PDB entry 7LXB | electron microscopy, 3.26 A resolution | chains A and B of the 16 polymer chains in the assembly

Chain A:
Name: Tubulin alpha-1B chain
Source organism: Homo sapiens
UniProtKB: P68363 (TBA1B_HUMAN); numbering as in UniProt (aligned over 1-451)
Chain sequence (451 residues; each row starts with the number of its first residue):
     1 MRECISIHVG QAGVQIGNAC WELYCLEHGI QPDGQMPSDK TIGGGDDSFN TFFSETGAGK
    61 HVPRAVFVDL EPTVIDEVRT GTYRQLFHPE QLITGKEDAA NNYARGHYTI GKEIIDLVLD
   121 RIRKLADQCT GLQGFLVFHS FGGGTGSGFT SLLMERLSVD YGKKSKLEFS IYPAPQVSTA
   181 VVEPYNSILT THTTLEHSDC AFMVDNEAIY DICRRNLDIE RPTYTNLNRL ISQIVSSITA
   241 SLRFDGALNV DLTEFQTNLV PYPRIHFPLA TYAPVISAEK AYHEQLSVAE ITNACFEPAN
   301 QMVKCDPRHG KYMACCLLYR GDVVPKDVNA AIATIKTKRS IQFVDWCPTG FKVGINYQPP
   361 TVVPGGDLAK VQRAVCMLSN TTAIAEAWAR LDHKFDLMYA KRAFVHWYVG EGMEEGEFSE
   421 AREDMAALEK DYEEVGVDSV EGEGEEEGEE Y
Unresolved in the structure: 437-451
Small-molecule neighbours:
  - GTP (guanosine-5'-triphosphate): Gly10, Gln11, Ala12, Gln15, Asp69, Glu71, Asp98, Ala100, Asn101, Gly142, Gly143, Gly144, Thr145, Gly146, Pro173, Val177, Thr179, Glu183, Asn206, Tyr224, Leu227
  - Cryptophycin 52 (YGY): Thr257, Asn258, Leu259, Pro261, Met313, Ala314, Trp346, Cys347, Pro348, Lys352
Curated features (UniProtKB/Swiss-Prot):
  - motif: Met1 to Cys4 (MREC motif)
  - active site: Glu254
  - binding site (GTP): Gly10, Gln11, Ala12, Gln15, Glu71, Ala99, Ser140, Gly143, Gly144, Thr145, Gly146, Thr179, Glu183, Asn206, Tyr224, Asn228, Leu252
  - binding site (Mg(2+)): Glu71
  - site: Tyr451 (Involved in polymerization)
  - modified residue: Lys40 (N6,N6,N6-trimethyllysine), Ser48 (Phosphoserine), Ser232 (Phosphoserine), Tyr282 (3'-nitrotyrosine), Arg339 (Omega-N-methylarginine), Ser439 (Phosphoserine), Glu443 (5-glutamyl polyglutamate), Glu445 (5-glutamyl polyglutamate), Tyr451 (3'-nitrotyrosine)
  - cross-link (Glycyl lysine isopeptide (Lys-Gly)): Lys326 (interchain with G-Cter in ubiquitin), Lys370 (interchain with G-Cter in ubiquitin)
  - mutagenesis: Glu254 (E254A: Abolished GTPase activity; microtubules have an expanded lattice with a negative twist and display high binding to microtubule-end binding proteins such as MAPRE3 ...)
What the authors report for this chain:
  - binding site for Cryptophycin 52: Thr257, Pro261, Met313, Ala314, Trp346, Cys347
  - binding site for Cryptophycin 52: Asn258, Lys352 (from molecular simulation)
  - conformationally variable residues (helix shift, loop rearrangement, register shift): Tyr224 to Ser241, Ala247, Leu252 to Leu259, Pro325 to Ile335

Chain B:
Name: Tubulin beta-3 chain
Source organism: Homo sapiens
UniProtKB: Q13509 (TBB3_HUMAN); residue numbers follow UniProt; this construct covers 1-450
Chain sequence (450 residues; numbered 1 to 450; the number before each row is that of its first residue):
     1 MREIVHIQAG QCGNQIGAKF WEVISDEHGI DPSGNYVGDS DLQLERISVY YNEASSHKYV
    61 PRAILVDLEP GTMDSVRSGA FGHLFRPDNF IFGQSGAGNN WAKGHYTEGA ELVDSVLDVV
   121 RKECENCDCL QGFQLTHSLG GGTGSGMGTL LISKVREEYP DRIMNTFSVV PSPKVSDTVV
   181 EPYNATLSIH QLVENTDETY CIDNEALYDI CFRTLKLATP TYGDLNHLVS ATMSGVTTSL
   241 RFPGQLNADL RKLAVNMVPF PRLHFFMPGF APLTARGSQQ YRALTVPELT QQMFDAKNMM
   301 AACDPRHGRY LTVATVFRGR MSMKEVDEQM LAIQSKNSSY FVEWIPNNVK VAVCDIPPRG
   361 LKMSSTFIGN STAIQELFKR ISEQFTAMFR RKAFLHWYTG EGMDEMEFTE AESNMNDLVS
   421 EYQQYQDATA EEEGEMYEDD EEESEAQGPK
Unresolved in the structure: 431-450
Small-molecule neighbours:
  - GDP (guanosine-5'-diphosphate): Gly10, Gln11, Cys12, Gln15, Ile16, Asp67, Glu69, Ala97, Ser138, Gly140, Gly141, Gly142, Thr143, Val169, Pro171, Val175, Ser176, Glu181, Asn204, Tyr222, Asn226
  - Cryptophycin 52 (YGY): Gly98, Asn99, Asn100, Lys103, Asp177, Thr178, Val179, Val180, Phe394, Trp397
Curated features (UniProtKB/Swiss-Prot):
  - motif: Met1 to Ile4 (MREI motif)
  - binding site (GDP): Gly10, Gln11, Cys12, Gln15, Asn99, Ser138, Gly142, Thr143, Gly144, Asp177, Asn204, Tyr222, Asn226
  - binding site (GTP): Gln11, Glu69, Ser138, Gly142, Thr143, Gly144, Asn204, Asn226
  - binding site (Mg(2+)): Glu69
  - modified residue: Ser172 (Phosphoserine), Glu438 (5-glutamyl polyglutamate), Ser444 (Phosphoserine)
  - natural variant: Arg62 (R62Q: In CFEOM3A), Thr178 (T178M: In CDCBM1), Glu205 (E205K: In CDCBM1), Arg262 (R262C: In CFEOM3A; R262H: In CFEOM3A), Ala302 (A302T: In CFEOM3A; A302V: In CDCBM1), Met323 (M323V: In CDCBM1), Arg380 (R380C: In CFEOM3A), Glu410 (E410K: In CFEOM3A), Asp417 (D417H: In CFEOM3A; D417N: In CFEOM3A)
What the authors report for this chain:
  - binding site for Cryptophycin 52: Asn99, Asn100, Lys103, Thr178, Val179, Val180, Phe394, Trp397

Chain A / chain B interface:
Contacting residue pairs (10; chain A residue first):
  Thr257(A) with Phe394(B)
  Val260(A) with Phe394(B)
  Pro261(A) with Phe394(B), hydrogen bond (backbone-backbone); His396(B)
  Tyr262(A) with Lys392(B)
  Pro263(A) with His396(B)
  Trp346(A) with Arg391(B)
  Cys347(A) with Val179(B), hydrophobic; Met388(B), hydrophobic
  Pro348(A) with Val179(B)
Interface residues without a listed pair, chain A (11 interface residues in all): Gln256, Asp345, Gly436
Interface residues without a listed pair, chain B (9 interface residues in all): Ala387, Ala393, Trp397

Overview:
Chain A and chain B form an interface of 11 and 9 residues respectively, with 1 hydrogen bond. The
hydrogen-bonded pair Pro261(A)-Phe394(B) is a backbone contact. From the paper: a binding site for
Cryptophycin 52 at Thr257(A), Pro261(A) and Asn99(B) among others; conformational variability at Tyr224(A),
Ala247(A) and Leu252(A) among others.
Chain A is Tubulin alpha-1B chain and chain B is Tubulin beta-3 chain, both from Homo sapiens; the structure,
HeLa-tubulin in complex with cryptophycin 52, was determined by electron microscopy (same publication as 7M18
and 7M20).
